8HHB - chains D and G of the 7 polymer chains in the assembly; structure by electron microscopy, 3.50 A resolution.

Chain D:
Molecule: ATP synthase subunit beta
From: Bacillus sp. PS3
Notes: EC 7.1.2.2
UniProt: A0A0M4U1P9 (A0A0M4U1P9_BACP3); residue numbers follow UniProt; this construct covers 1-473
Sequence (484 residues; numbered -10 to 473; the number before each row is that of its first residue; numbers below 1 keep their minus sign (Met-10 is residue -10)):
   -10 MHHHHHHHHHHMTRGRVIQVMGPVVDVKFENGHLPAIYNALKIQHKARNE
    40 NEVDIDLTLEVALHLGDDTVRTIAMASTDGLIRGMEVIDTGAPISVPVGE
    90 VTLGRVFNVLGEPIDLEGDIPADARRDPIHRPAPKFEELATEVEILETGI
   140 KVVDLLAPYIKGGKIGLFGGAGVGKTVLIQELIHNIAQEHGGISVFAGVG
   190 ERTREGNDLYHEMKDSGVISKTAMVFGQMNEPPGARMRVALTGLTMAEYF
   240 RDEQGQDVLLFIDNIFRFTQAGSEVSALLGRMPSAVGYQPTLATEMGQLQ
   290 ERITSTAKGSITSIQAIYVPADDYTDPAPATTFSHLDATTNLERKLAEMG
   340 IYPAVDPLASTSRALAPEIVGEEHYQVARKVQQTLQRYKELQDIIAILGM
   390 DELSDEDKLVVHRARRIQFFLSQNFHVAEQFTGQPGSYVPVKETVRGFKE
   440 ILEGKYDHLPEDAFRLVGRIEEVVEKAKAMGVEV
Unresolved in the structure: -10 to 0, 472-473
Construct notes: initiating methionine (-10); expression tag (-9 to 0)
Ion coordination: Mg2+: Thr165 (together with ADP, phosphate ion)
Ligand contacts: ADP (adenosine-5'-diphosphate): Gly159, Ala160, Gly161, Val162, Gly163, Lys164, Thr165, Val166, Glu194, Tyr341, Phe414, Ala417, Phe420

Chain G:
Molecule: ATP synthase gamma chain
From: Bacillus sp. PS3
UniProt: A0A0M4TPJ7 (A0A0M4TPJ7_BACP3); residues 2-285 here = UniProt positions 2-285
Sequence (284 residues; each row starts with the number of its first residue):
     2 ASLRDIKTRINATKKTSQITKAMEMVSTSKLNRAEQNAKSFVPYMEKIQE
    52 VVANVALGAGGASHPMLVSRPVKKTGYLVITSDRGLAGAYNSNVLRLVYQ
   102 TIQKRHASPDEYAIIVIGRVGLSFFRKRNMPVILDITRLPDQPSFADIKE
   152 IARKTVGLFADGTFDELYMYYNHYVSAIQQEVTERKLLPLTDLAENKQRT
   202 VYEFEPSQEEILDVLLPQYAESLIYGALLDAKASEHAARMTAMKNATDNA
   252 NELIRTLTLSYNRARQAAITQEITEIVAGANALQ
Unresolved in the structure: 285

How chain D and chain G interact:
Pairs across the interface (10):
  Met271(D) with Ala281(G), hydrophobic
  Pro272(D) with Ile277(G)
  Ala310(D) with Arg5(G)
  Asp382(D) with Gln19(G); Ile20(G)
  Ile383(D) with Ala23(G), hydrophobic
  Ile386(D) with Ile20(G), hydrophobic; Met24(G), hydrophobic
  Leu387(D) with Met24(G), hydrophobic; Arg85(G)
Also at the interface, not in a pair above, chain D (10 interface residues in all): Ser273, Ala274, Glu391
Also at the interface, not in a pair above, chain G (11 interface residues in all): Val27, Lys31, Glu273

Overview:
The interface between chain D and chain G involves 10 residues on one side and 11 on the other. Ligands of
chain D: ADP.
Here chain D is ATP synthase subunit beta and chain G is ATP synthase gamma chain, both from Bacillus sp. PS3.
Entry 8HHB (F1 domain of FoF1-ATPase from Bacillus PS3,step waiting,lowATP) was determined by electron
microscopy together with 8HH1, 8HH2, 8HH3, 8HH4, 8HH5, 8HH6 and 5 further entries from the same study.
